PDB entry 7PBS | electron microscopy, 3.30 A resolution | chains E and F of the 9 polymer chains in the assembly

# Chain E (and F)
Protein: Holliday junction ATP-dependent DNA helicase RuvB
Organism: Streptococcus thermophilus
Notes: EC 3.6.4.12; chain F of this document is another copy of the same molecule, construct and numbering; everything in this record applies to it too
UniProt: A0A2U2MES7 (A0A2U2MES7_STRTR); residues 19-333 here = UniProt positions 19-333
Amino-acid sequence (315 residues; numbered 19 to 333; the number before each row is that of its first residue):
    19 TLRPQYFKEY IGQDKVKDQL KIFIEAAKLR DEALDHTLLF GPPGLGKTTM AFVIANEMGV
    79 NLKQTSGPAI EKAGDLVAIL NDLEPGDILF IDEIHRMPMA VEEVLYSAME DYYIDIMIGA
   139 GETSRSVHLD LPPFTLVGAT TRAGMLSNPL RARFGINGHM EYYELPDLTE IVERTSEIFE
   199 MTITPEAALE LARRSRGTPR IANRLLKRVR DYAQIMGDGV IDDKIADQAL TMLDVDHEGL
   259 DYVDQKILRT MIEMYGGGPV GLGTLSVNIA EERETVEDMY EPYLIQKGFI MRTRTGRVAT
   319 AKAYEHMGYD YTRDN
Not modelled in the structure: 331-333
Ligand contacts: ADP (adenosine-5'-diphosphate): Leu20, Arg21, Pro22, Tyr28, Ile29, Pro60, Pro61, Gly62, Leu63, Gly64, Lys65, Thr66, Thr67, Tyr181, Ile189, Arg192, Pro217, Arg218, Asn221

# How chain E and chain F interact
Pairs across the interface (28):
  Gln37(E) with Met250(F), hydrogen bond
  Ile40(E) with Met234(F), hydrophobic
  Phe41(E) with Arg226(F)
  Glu43(E) with Ile233(F)
  Ala44(E) with Ile233(F), hydrophobic
  Arg48(E) with Arg228(F); Asp229(F), salt bridge; Gln232(F), hydrogen bond
  Asp53(E) with Arg226(F), salt bridge
  Met117(E) with Pro86(F), hydrophobic; Arg114(F)
  Glu121(E) with Ala87(F)
  Glu128(E) with Arg21(F), salt bridge
  Asp129(E) with Arg21(F), salt bridge
  Ser142(E) with Ala96(F)
  Gly162(E) with Ala288(F); Glu289(F); Glu290(F)
  Met163(E) with Ala288(F)
  Asn166(E) with Met297(F)
  Arg169(E) with Thr293(F)
  Ala170(E) with Arg222(F)
  Arg171(E) with Arg218(F)
  Gly173(E) with Arg222(F); Arg226(F), hydrogen bond (backbone-side chain)
  Thr311(E) with Met272(F)
  Arg312(E) with Met272(F); Tyr273(F)
Other interface residues (no listed pair), chain E (29 interface residues in all): Phe58, Ala118, Met135, Ser144, Phe172, Ile174, Arg310, Arg315
Other interface residues (no listed pair), chain F (29 interface residues in all): Glu89, Asp100, Lys225, Tyr230, Leu251, Tyr260, Asn286, Tyr298

# In short
Chain E and chain F each contribute 29 residues to their interface; the contacts include 3 hydrogen bonds and
4 salt bridges. Polar pairs include Arg48(E)-Asp229(F), Asp53(E)-Arg226(F) and Glu128(E)-Arg21(F). Bound to
chain E: ADP.
Both chains are Holliday junction ATP-dependent DNA helicase RuvB (Streptococcus thermophilus). Entry 7PBS
(RuvAB branch migration motor complexed to the Holliday junction - RuvB AAA+ state s0+A [t1 dataset]) was
determined by electron microscopy (same publication as 7PBL, 7PBM, 7PBN, 7PBO, 7PBP, 7PBQ and 3 further
entries).
